Entry 3J1N (electron microscopy, 16.00 A resolution (very low resolution: no residue pairs are listed; an interface is given only as per-side residue counts)); this record covers chains A and D of the 12 polymer chains in the assembly.

# Chain A
Molecule: DNA-directed RNA polymerase II subunit RPB1
Source organism: Saccharomyces cerevisiae
Notes: EC 2.7.7.6
Reference sequence: P04050 (RPB1_YEAST); the construct lacks a stretch of the UniProt sequence and is renumbered around it, so the offset changes along the chain: 1-1081 = UniProt 1-1081; 1082-1131 = UniProt 1092-1141; 1142-1455 = UniProt 1142-1455
Chain sequence (1455 residues; numbered 1 to 1455 plus 10 insertion-coded residues; 10 numbers in that range are skipped by the numbering (no residue carries them; nothing is unmodelled there); the number before each row is that of its first residue; a row labelled like 1081A-1081J holds insertion residues (1081A, then the next letters in order)):
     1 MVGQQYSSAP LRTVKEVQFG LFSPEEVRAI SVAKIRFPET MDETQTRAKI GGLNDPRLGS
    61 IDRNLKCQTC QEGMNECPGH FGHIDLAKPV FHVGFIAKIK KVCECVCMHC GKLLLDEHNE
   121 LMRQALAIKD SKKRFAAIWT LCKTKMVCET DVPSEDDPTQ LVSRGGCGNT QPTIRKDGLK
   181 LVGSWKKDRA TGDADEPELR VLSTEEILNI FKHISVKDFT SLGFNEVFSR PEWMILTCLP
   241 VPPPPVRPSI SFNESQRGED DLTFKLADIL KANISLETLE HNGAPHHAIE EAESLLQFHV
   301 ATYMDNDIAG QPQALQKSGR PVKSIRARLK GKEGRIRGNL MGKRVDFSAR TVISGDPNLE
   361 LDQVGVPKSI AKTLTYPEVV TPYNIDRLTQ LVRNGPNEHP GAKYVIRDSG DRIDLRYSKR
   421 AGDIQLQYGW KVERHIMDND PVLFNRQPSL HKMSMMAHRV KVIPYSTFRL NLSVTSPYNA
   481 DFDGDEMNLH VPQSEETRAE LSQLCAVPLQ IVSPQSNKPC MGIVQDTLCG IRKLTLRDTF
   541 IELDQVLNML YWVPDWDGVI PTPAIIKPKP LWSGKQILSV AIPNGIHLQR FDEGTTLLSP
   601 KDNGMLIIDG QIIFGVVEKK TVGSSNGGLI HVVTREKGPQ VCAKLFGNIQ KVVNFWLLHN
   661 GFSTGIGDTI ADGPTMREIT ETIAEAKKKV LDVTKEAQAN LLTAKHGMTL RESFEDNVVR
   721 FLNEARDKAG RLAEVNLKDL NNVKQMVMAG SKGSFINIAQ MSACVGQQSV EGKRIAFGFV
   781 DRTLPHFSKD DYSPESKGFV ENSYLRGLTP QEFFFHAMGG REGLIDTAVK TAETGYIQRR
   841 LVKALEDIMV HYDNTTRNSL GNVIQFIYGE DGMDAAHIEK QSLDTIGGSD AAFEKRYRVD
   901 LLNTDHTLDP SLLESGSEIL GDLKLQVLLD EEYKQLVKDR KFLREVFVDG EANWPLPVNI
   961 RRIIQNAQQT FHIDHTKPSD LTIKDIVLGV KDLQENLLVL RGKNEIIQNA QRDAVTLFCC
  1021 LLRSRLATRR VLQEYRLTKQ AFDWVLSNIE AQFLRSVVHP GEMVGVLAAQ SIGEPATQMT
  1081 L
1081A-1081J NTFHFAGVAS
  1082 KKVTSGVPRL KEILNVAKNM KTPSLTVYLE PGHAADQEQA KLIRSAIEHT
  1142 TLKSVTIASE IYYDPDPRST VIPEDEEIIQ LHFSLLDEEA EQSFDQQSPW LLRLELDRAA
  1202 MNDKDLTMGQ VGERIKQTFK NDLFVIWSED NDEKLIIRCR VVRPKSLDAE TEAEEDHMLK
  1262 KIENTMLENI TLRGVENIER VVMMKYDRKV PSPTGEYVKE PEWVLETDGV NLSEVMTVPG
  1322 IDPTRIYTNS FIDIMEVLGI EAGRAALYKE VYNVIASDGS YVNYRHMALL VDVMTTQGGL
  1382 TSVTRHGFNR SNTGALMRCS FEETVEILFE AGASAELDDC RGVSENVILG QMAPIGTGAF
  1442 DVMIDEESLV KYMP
Disordered / not traced: 1, 187-194, 345, 808, 1081A-1081J, 1177-1186, 1244-1253, 1394, 1436
UniProt features mapped onto this chain:
  - region: Pro-248 to Asp-260 (Lid loop), Asn-306 to Lys-323 (Rudder loop), Pro-810 to Glu-822 (Bridging helix)
  - binding site (Zn(2+)): Cys-67, Cys-70, Cys-77, His-80, Cys-107, Cys-110, Cys-148, Cys-167
  - binding site (Mg(2+)): Asp-481, Asp-483, Asp-485
  - cross-link (Glycyl lysine isopeptide (Lys-Gly)): Lys-695 (interchain with G-Cter in ubiquitin), Lys-1246 (interchain with G-Cter in ubiquitin), Lys-1350 (interchain with G-Cter in ubiquitin)

# Chain D
Molecule: DNA-directed RNA polymerase II subunit RPB4
Source organism: Saccharomyces cerevisiae
Reference sequence: P20433 (RPB4_YEAST); residues 4-221 here = UniProt positions 4-221
Chain sequence (218 residues; each row starts with the number of its first residue):
     4 STSTFQTRRR RLKKVEEEEN AATLQLGQEF QLKQINHQGE EEELIALNLS EARLVIKEAL
    64 VERRRAFKRS QKKHKKKHLK HENANDETTA VEDEDDDLDE DDVNADDDDF MHSETREKEL
   124 ESIDVLLEQT TGGNNKDLKN TMQYLTNFSR FRDQETVGAV IQLLKSTGLH PFEVAQLGSL
   184 ACDTADEAKT LIPSLNNKIS DDELERILKE LSNLETLY
Disordered / not traced: 77-117
UniProt features mapped onto this chain:
  - modified residue (Phosphothreonine): Thr-91, Thr-92

# Chain A / chain D interface
At this resolution (16 A) residue pairs are not listed: 21 residues of chain A and 12 of chain D lie at the interface.

# Summary
21 residues of chain A face 12 of chain D across their interface. UniProt lists 8 Zn2+-binding residues and 3
Mg2+-binding residues on chain A.
Here chain A is DNA-directed RNA polymerase II subunit RPB1 and chain D is DNA-directed RNA polymerase II
subunit RPB4, both from Saccharomyces cerevisiae. Entry 3J1N (Cryo-EM map of a yeast minimal preinitiation
complex interacting with the Mediator Head module) was determined by electron microscopy (same publication as
3J1O).
